Entry 1GA5 (X-ray diffraction, 2.40 A resolution); this record covers chains C and A of the 4 polymer chains in the assembly.

Chain C:
Molecule: 20-nt DNA strand
Sequence (20 nucleotides; numbered 600 to 619; the number before each row is that of its first residue):
   600 CAACTAGGTC ACTAGGTCAG

Chain A:
Protein: Orphan nuclear receptor NR1D1
Source organism: Homo sapiens
Notes: fragment: dna-binding domain plus c-terminal extension
Reference sequence: P20393 (NR1D1_HUMAN); the construct lacks a stretch of the UniProt sequence, so the offset changes along the chain: -8 to 33 = UniProt 123-164; 34-84 = UniProt 166-216
Amino-acid sequence (94 residues; numbered -8 to 84 plus 1 insertion-coded residue; the number before each row is that of its first residue; numbers below 1 keep their minus sign (Thr-8 is residue -8)):
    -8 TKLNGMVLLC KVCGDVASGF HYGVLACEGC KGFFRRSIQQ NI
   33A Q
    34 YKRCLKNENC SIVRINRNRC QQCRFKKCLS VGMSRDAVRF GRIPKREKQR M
Disordered / not traced: -8 to -3, 79-84
Construct notes: cloning artifact (16)
Curated features (UniProtKB/Swiss-Prot):
  - DNA-binding region: Val-2 to Phe73 (Nuclear receptor)
  - zinc finger (NR C4-type): Cys1 to Cys21, Cys37 to Cys61
  - modified residue (N6-acetyllysine): Lys59, Lys60
Ion coordination: Zn2+ site 1: Cys1, Cys4, Cys18, Cys21; Zn2+ site 2: Cys37, Cys43, Cys53, Cys56

Interface between chain C and chain A:
Contacting residue pairs (22):
  DA610(C) - Gly74(A)  base contact
  DA610(C) - Arg75(A)  phosphate contact
  DC611(C) - Arg72(A)  phosphate contact
  DC611(C) - Gly74(A)  sugar contact
  DC611(C) - Arg75(A)  sugar contact
  DC611(C) - Ile76(A)  phosphate contact
  DT612(C) - Gly10(A)  phosphate contact
  DT612(C) - Phe11(A)  hydrogen bond to the phosphate
  DT612(C) - Arg72(A)  salt bridge to the phosphate
  DT612(C) - Phe73(A)  base contact
  DA613(C) - Phe11(A)  phosphate contact
  DA613(C) - His12(A)  salt bridge to the phosphate
  DA613(C) - Tyr13(A)  hydrogen bond to the phosphate
  DA613(C) - Lys22(A)  base contact
  DA613(C) - Val71(A)  sugar contact
  DA613(C) - Phe73(A)  sugar contact
  DG614(C) - Tyr13(A)  hydrogen bond to the phosphate
  DG614(C) - Lys22(A)  hydrogen bond to the base
  DG614(C) - Arg26(A)  base contact
  DG614(C) - Arg68(A)  salt bridge to the phosphate
  DG615(C) - Lys22(A)  base contact
  DG615(C) - Arg26(A)  salt bridge to the phosphate
Also at the interface, not in a pair above, chain A (14 interface residues in all): Ser9

In short:
Chain C and chain A form an interface of 6 and 14 residues respectively, with 4 hydrogen bonds and 4 salt
bridges. Among the polar pairs are DG614(C)-Lys22(A), DT612(C)-Phe11(A) and DA613(C)-Tyr13(A). UniProt lists a
DNA-binding region on chain A.
Here chain C is a 20-nt DNA strand and chain A is Orphan nuclear receptor NR1D1 (Homo sapiens). Entry 1GA5
(Crystal structure of the orphan nuclear receptor rev-erb(alpha) DNA-binding domain bound to its cognate
response element) was determined by X-ray diffraction (same publication as 1HLZ).
